Entry 7ARL (electron microscopy, 3.20 A resolution); this record covers chains C and E of the 5 polymer chains in the assembly.

[Chain C]
Molecule: Lipoprotein-releasing ABC transporter permease subunit LolC
Source organism: Escherichia coli (strain K12)
Reference sequence: A0A4S5ATA9 (A0A4S5ATA9_ECOLI); residues 1-399 here = UniProt positions 1-399
Amino-acid sequence (399 residues; numbered 1 to 399; the number before each row is that of its first residue):
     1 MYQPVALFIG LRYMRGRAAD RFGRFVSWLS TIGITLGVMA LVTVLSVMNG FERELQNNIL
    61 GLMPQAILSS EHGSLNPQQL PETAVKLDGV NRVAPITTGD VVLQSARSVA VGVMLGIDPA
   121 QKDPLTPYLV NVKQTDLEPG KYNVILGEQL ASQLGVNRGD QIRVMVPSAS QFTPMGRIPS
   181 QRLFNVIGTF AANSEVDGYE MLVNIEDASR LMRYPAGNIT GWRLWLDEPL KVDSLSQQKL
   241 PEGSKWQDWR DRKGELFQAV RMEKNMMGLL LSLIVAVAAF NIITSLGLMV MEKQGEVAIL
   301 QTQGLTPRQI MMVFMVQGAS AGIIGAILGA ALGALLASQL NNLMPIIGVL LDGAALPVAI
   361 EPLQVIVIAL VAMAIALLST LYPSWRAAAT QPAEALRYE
Unresolved in the structure: 1, 213-216, 398-399
Ligand contacts: lipoprotein (Z41; (2S)-3-hydroxypropane-1,2-diyl dihexadecanoate): M39, A40, T43, V44, V47, M48, F51, E263, M266, M267, L269, L270, L273, L336, I347

[Chain E]
Molecule: Lipoprotein-releasing system transmembrane protein LolE
Source organism: Escherichia coli (strain K12)
Reference sequence: P75958 (LOLE_ECOLI); numbering as in UniProt (aligned over 1-414)
Amino-acid sequence (414 residues; numbered 1 to 414; the number before each row is that of its first residue):
     1 MAMPLSLLIG LRFSRGRRRG GMVSLISVIS TIGIALGVAV LIVGLSAMNG FERELNNRIL
    61 AVVPHGEIEA VDQPWTNWQE ALDHVQKVPG IAAAAPYINF TGLVESGANL RAIQVKGVNP
   121 QQEQRLSALP SFVQGDAWRN FKAGEQQIII GKGVADALKV KQGDWVSIMI PNSNPEHKLM
   181 QPKRVRLHVA GILQLSGQLD HSFAMIPLAD AQQYLDMGSS VSGIALKMTD VFNANKLVRD
   241 AGEVTNSYVY IKSWIGTYGY MYRDIQMIRA IMYLAMVLVI GVACFNIVST LVMAVKDKSG
   301 DIAVLRTLGA KDGLIRAIFV WYGLLAGLFG SLCGVIIGVV VSLQLTPIIE WIEKLIGHQF
   361 LSSDIYFIDF LPSELHWLDV FYVLVTALLL SLLASWYPAR RASNIDPARV LSGQ
Unresolved in the structure: 1-3, 413-414
Ligand contacts: lipoprotein (Z41; (2S)-3-hydroxypropane-1,2-diyl dihexadecanoate): L36, V40, M267, I268, I271, M272, L278

[Interface between chain C and chain E]
Residue-residue contacts (68; chain C residue first):
  F22(C) - Y397(E)
  F22(C) - P398(E)
  F22(C) - R401(E)
  L29(C) - F285(E)  hydrophobic
  L29(C) - V288(E)  hydrophobic
  G33(C) - V282(E)
  A40(C) - L278(E)  hydrophobic
  D100(C) - L110(E)
  V102(C) - L103(E)  hydrophobic
  Q104(C) - M169(E)
  Q104(C) - N172(E)  hydrogen bond
  Q104(C) - P182(E)
  S105(C) - N172(E)
  S105(C) - L179(E)
  A106(C) - N172(E)
  A106(C) - K178(E)
  R107(C) - P171(E)
  R107(C) - H177(E)  hydrogen bond
  S108(C) - T101(E)
  S108(C) - P171(E)
  V109(C) - T101(E)  hydrogen bond (backbone-backbone)
  V109(C) - L103(E)
  V109(C) - M169(E)  hydrophobic
  V109(C) - P171(E)  hydrophobic
  A110(C) - L103(E)
  V111(C) - L110(E)  hydrophobic
  V111(C) - A112(E)  hydrophobic
  Q161(C) - L179(E)
  R163(C) - M180(E)  hydrogen bond (side chain-backbone)
  R163(C) - Q181(E)
  R163(C) - P182(E)
  P167(C) - E105(E)
  R252(C) - L110(E)
  E255(C) - S362(E)
  E255(C) - D364(E)
  E255(C) - I365(E)
  L256(C) - I365(E)  hydrophobic
  A259(C) - I365(E)  hydrophobic
  A259(C) - Y366(E)
  M262(C) - F360(E)  hydrophobic
  M262(C) - Y366(E)
  L270(C) - M272(E)  hydrophobic
  L270(C) - M276(E)  hydrophobic
  L271(C) - A275(E)  hydrophobic
  L273(C) - L36(E)  hydrophobic
  I274(C) - L278(E)
  I274(C) - V279(E)  hydrophobic
  V277(C) - G33(E)
  V277(C) - L36(E)  hydrophobic
  V277(C) - A283(E)  hydrophobic
  A278(C) - V282(E)  hydrophobic
  F280(C) - I29(E)  hydrophobic
  F280(C) - N286(E)
  N281(C) - S289(E)
  T284(C) - I26(E)
  T284(C) - N286(E)  hydrogen bond
  T284(C) - S289(E)
  S285(C) - S289(E)
  G287(C) - M22(E)
  L288(C) - I26(E)  hydrophobic
  L288(C) - S289(E)
  L288(C) - M293(E)  hydrophobic
  M291(C) - R18(E)
  M291(C) - M22(E)
  M291(C) - V23(E)  hydrogen bond (side chain-backbone)
  E292(C) - M293(E)
  E292(C) - K296(E)  salt bridge
  Y382(C) - L25(E)  hydrophobic
Other interface residues (no listed pair), chain C (49 interface residues in all): V26, L36, V101, Q153, G155, M165, E263, M266, M267, A276, I283, R386
Other interface residues (no listed pair), chain E (54 interface residues in all): G21, V40, D72, G102, A108, I170, R184, I271, T290, V292, L361

[Summary]
The interface between chain C and chain E involves 49 residues on one side and 54 on the other; the contacts
include 6 hydrogen bonds and 1 salt bridge. Polar pairs include E292(C)-K296(E), Q104(C)-N172(E) and
R107(C)-H177(E). Lipoprotein is bound between chain C and chain E.
Chain C is Lipoprotein-releasing ABC transporter permease subunit LolC and chain E is Lipoprotein-releasing
system transmembrane protein LolE, both from Escherichia coli (strain K12); the structure, LolCDE in complex
with lipoprotein and ADP, was determined by electron microscopy together with 7ARH, 7ARI, 7ARJ, 7ARK and 7ARM
from the same study.
